Entry 3IX8 (X-ray diffraction, 1.80 A resolution); this record covers chains A and B.

[Chain A (and B)]
Protein: Transcriptional activator protein lasR
Organism: Pseudomonas aeruginosa
Notes: chain B of this document is another copy of the same molecule, construct and numbering; everything in this record applies to it too
Reference sequence: P25084 (LASR_PSEAE); residues 1-173 here = UniProt positions 1-173
Chain sequence (173 residues; numbered 1 to 173; the number before each row is that of its first residue):
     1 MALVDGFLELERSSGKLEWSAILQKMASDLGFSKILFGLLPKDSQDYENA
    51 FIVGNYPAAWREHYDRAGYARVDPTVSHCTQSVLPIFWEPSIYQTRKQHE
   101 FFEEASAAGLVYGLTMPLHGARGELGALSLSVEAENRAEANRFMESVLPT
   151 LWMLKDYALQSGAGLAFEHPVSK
Disordered / not traced: 1, 168-173 (chain B: 1-5, 168-173)
Ligand contacts: TX3 (2,4-dibromo-6-({[(2-chlorophenyl)carbonyl]amino}methyl)phenyl 2-methylbenzoate): Leu36, Gly38, Leu39, Leu40, Tyr47, Ala50, Ile52, Tyr56, Trp60, Arg61, Tyr64, Asp73, Thr75, Val76, Cys79, Trp88, Tyr93, Phe101, Ala105, Leu110, Thr115, Leu125, Gly126, Ala127, Ser129
What the authors report for this chain:
  - binding site for TX3: Tyr56, Trp60, Asp73, Ser129

[Interface between chain A and chain B]
Pairs across the interface - 44 pairs, chain A then chain B:
  Phe7(A) - Leu84(B)  hydrophobic
  Thr80(A) - Ala121(B)
  Gln81(A) - Ala121(B)
  Gln81(A) - Arg122(B)  hydrogen bond (backbone-side chain)
  Gln81(A) - Gln160(B)  hydrogen bond (backbone-side chain)
  Ser82(A) - Ala121(B)
  Ser82(A) - Gln160(B)  hydrogen bond
  Val83(A) - His119(B)
  Val83(A) - Ala121(B)
  Val83(A) - Asp156(B)
  Val83(A) - Leu159(B)  hydrophobic
  Val83(A) - Gln160(B)  hydrogen bond (backbone-side chain)
  Leu84(A) - Phe7(B)  hydrophobic
  Leu84(A) - Asp156(B)
  Leu84(A) - Tyr157(B)  hydrophobic
  Leu84(A) - Gln160(B)
  His119(A) - Val83(B)
  His119(A) - His119(B)
  His119(A) - Ala121(B)
  Ala121(A) - Thr80(B)
  Ala121(A) - Gln81(B)
  Ala121(A) - Ser82(B)
  Ala121(A) - His119(B)
  Arg122(A) - Gln81(B)  hydrogen bond (side chain-backbone)
  Pro149(A) - Pro149(B)  hydrophobic
  Pro149(A) - Met153(B)  hydrophobic
  Trp152(A) - Trp152(B)
  Trp152(A) - Met153(B)  hydrophobic
  Trp152(A) - Asp156(B)  hydrogen bond
  Trp152(A) - Tyr157(B)  hydrophobic
  Met153(A) - Pro149(B)  hydrophobic
  Met153(A) - Trp152(B)  hydrophobic
  Lys155(A) - Asp156(B)  salt bridge
  Asp156(A) - Val83(B)
  Asp156(A) - Leu84(B)
  Asp156(A) - Trp152(B)  hydrogen bond
  Asp156(A) - Lys155(B)  salt bridge
  Tyr157(A) - Leu84(B)  hydrophobic
  Tyr157(A) - Trp152(B)
  Leu159(A) - Val83(B)  hydrophobic
  Gln160(A) - Gln81(B)  hydrogen bond (side chain-backbone)
  Gln160(A) - Ser82(B)  hydrogen bond
  Gln160(A) - Val83(B)  hydrogen bond (side chain-backbone)
  Gln160(A) - Leu84(B)
Other interface residues (no listed pair), chain A (21 interface residues in all): Lys42, Cys79, Gly120, Leu148
Other interface residues (no listed pair), chain B (22 interface residues in all): Lys42, Asp43, Cys79, Gly120, Leu148

[In short]
The interface between chain A and chain B involves 21 residues on one side and 22 on the other, with 10
hydrogen bonds and 2 salt bridges. Among the polar pairs are Lys155(A)-Asp156(B), Gln81(A)-Arg122(B) and
Gln81(A)-Gln160(B). Bound to chain A: compound TX3. The paper reports a binding site for TX3 at Tyr56(A),
Trp60(A) and Asp73(A) among others.
Chain A and chain B are both Transcriptional activator protein lasR (Pseudomonas aeruginosa); the structure,
LasR-TP3 complex, was determined by X-ray diffraction together with 3JPU and 3IX4 from the same study.
